PDB entry 5E0V | X-ray diffraction, 2.07 A resolution | chains A and C

== Chain A ==
Molecule: Proliferating cell nuclear antigen
Organism: Homo sapiens
Reference sequence: P12004 (PCNA_HUMAN); numbering as in UniProt (aligned over 1-261)
Chain sequence (261 residues; each row starts with the number of its first residue):
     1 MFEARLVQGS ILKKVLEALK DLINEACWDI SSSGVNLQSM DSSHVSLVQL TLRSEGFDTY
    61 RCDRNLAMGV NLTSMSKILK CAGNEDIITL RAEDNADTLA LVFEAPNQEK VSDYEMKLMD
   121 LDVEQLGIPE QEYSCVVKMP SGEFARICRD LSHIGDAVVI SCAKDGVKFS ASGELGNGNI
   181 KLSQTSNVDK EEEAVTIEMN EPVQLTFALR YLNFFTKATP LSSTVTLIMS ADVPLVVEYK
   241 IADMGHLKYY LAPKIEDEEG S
Unresolved in the structure: 188-193, 256-261
Differences from the reference sequence: engineered mutation Ile228 (Ser in P12004)
Curated features (UniProtKB/Swiss-Prot):
  - DNA-binding region: Arg61 to Lys80
  - modified residue: Lys14 (N6-acetyllysine), Lys77 (N6-acetyllysine), Lys80 (N6-acetyllysine), Tyr211 (Phosphotyrosine), Lys248 (N6-acetyllysine)
  - cross-link (Glycyl lysine isopeptide (Lys-Gly)): Lys164 (interchain with G-Cter in SUMO2), Lys254 (interchain with G-Cter in SUMO2)
  - natural variant: Ile228 (S228I: In ATLD2; this construct carries the variant)
  - mutagenesis: Lys13 (K13R: Inhibits acetylation, recruitment to DNA damage sites, inducible ubiquitination and protein degradation, DNA replication and repair synthesis efficiencies, but homotrimer formation, nuclear ...), Lys14 (K14R: Inhibits acetylation, recruitment to DNA damage sites, inducible ubiquitination and protein degradation, DNA replication and repair synthesis efficiencies, but homotrimer formation, nuclear ...), Lys20 (K20R: Inhibits acetylation, recruitment to DNA damage sites, inducible ubiquitination and protein degradation, DNA replication and repair synthesis efficiencies, but homotrimer formation, nuclear ...), Met40 (M40A: Complete loss of interaction with UHRF2), Ser43 to Val45 (No effect on POLD3-binding. Impairs binding to ALKBH2), Lys77 (K77A: Inhibits recruitment to DNA damage sites, but nuclear localization is similar as the wild-type; in association with A-80 ...), Lys80 (K80A: Inhibits recruitment to DNA damage sites, but nuclear localization is similar as the wild-type; in association with A-77 ...), Gln125 to Ile128 (Strong decrease in POLD3-binding. Impairs binding to ALKBH2), Ile128 (I128A: Complete loss of interaction with UHRF2), Lys164 (K164R: Abolishes ubiquitination. No effect on interaction with SHPRH), Val188 to Lys190 (No effect on POLD3-binding. No effect on ALKBH2-binding), Tyr211 (Y211F: Alters chromatin-associated PCNA stability and its function in DNA replication and repair), 3 further mutagenesis entries in UniProt
Cystine bridges: Cys135-Cys162

== Chain C ==
Molecule: Flap endonuclease 1
Notes: EC 3.1.-.-
Reference sequence: B4DWZ4 (B4DWZ4_HUMAN); residues 335-350 here correspond to UniProt positions 299-314 (UniProt number = residue number - 36)
Chain sequence (16 residues; each row starts with the number of its first residue):
   335 STQGRLDDFF KVTGSL
Unresolved in the structure: 349-350

== Chain A / chain C interface ==
Pairs across the interface - 42 pairs, chain A then chain C:
  Met40(A) - Leu340(C)  hydrophobic
  Met40(A) - Val346(C)  hydrophobic
  Ser43(A) - Arg339(C)  hydrogen bond (backbone-side chain)
  His44(A) - Arg339(C)
  His44(A) - Leu340(C)  hydrogen bond (backbone-backbone)
  His44(A) - Asp341(C)  salt bridge
  His44(A) - Val346(C)
  Val45(A) - Gln337(C)
  Val45(A) - Gly338(C)
  Val45(A) - Leu340(C)
  Ser46(A) - Leu340(C)
  Leu47(A) - Leu340(C)
  Asp122(A) - Gly348(C)
  Val123(A) - Gly348(C)
  Glu124(A) - Val346(C)
  Glu124(A) - Thr347(C)
  Gln125(A) - Lys345(C)
  Gln125(A) - Val346(C)
  Gln125(A) - Thr347(C)  hydrogen bond (backbone-backbone)
  Leu126(A) - Lys345(C)
  Gly127(A) - Phe344(C)
  Gly127(A) - Lys345(C)  hydrogen bond (backbone-backbone)
  Ile128(A) - Phe344(C)  hydrophobic
  Pro129(A) - Phe344(C)
  Ala208(A) - Gln337(C)
  Asp232(A) - Phe343(C)
  Pro234(A) - Leu340(C)  hydrophobic
  Pro234(A) - Phe343(C)
  Pro234(A) - Phe344(C)  hydrophobic
  Tyr250(A) - Phe344(C)  hydrophobic
  Ala252(A) - Gln337(C)  hydrogen bond (backbone-side chain)
  Ala252(A) - Gly338(C)
  Ala252(A) - Arg339(C)
  Ala252(A) - Leu340(C)
  Pro253(A) - Gln337(C)  hydrogen bond (backbone-side chain)
  Pro253(A) - Gly338(C)  hydrogen bond (backbone-backbone)
  Pro253(A) - Phe343(C)
  Lys254(A) - Ser335(C)
  Lys254(A) - Thr336(C)
  Lys254(A) - Gln337(C)
  Ile255(A) - Ser335(C)
  Ile255(A) - Thr336(C)  hydrogen bond (backbone-backbone)
Also at the interface, not in a pair above, chain A (24 interface residues in all): Val233, Leu251

== Summary ==
24 residues of chain A face 13 of chain C across their interface; the contacts include 8 hydrogen bonds and 1
salt bridge. Polar pairs include His44(A)-Asp341(C), Ser43(A)-Arg339(C) and Ala252(A)-Gln337(C). From UniProt:
23 mutagenesis sites on chain A.
Here chain A is Proliferating cell nuclear antigen (Homo sapiens) and chain C is Flap endonuclease 1. Entry
5E0V (Human PCNA variant (S228I) complexed with FEN1 at 2.1 Angstroms) was determined by X-ray diffraction
together with 5E0T and 5E0U from the same study.
